PDB entry 2FAI | X-ray diffraction, 2.10 A resolution | chains A and B of the 4 polymer chains in the assembly

[Chain A (and B)]
Name: Estrogen receptor
Source organism: Homo sapiens
Notes: fragment: ligand binding domain; chain B of this document is another copy of the same molecule, construct and numbering; everything in this record applies to it too
UniProt: P03372 (ESR1_HUMAN); residue numbers follow UniProt; this construct covers 298-554
Sequence (257 residues; numbered 298 to 554; the number before each row is that of its first residue):
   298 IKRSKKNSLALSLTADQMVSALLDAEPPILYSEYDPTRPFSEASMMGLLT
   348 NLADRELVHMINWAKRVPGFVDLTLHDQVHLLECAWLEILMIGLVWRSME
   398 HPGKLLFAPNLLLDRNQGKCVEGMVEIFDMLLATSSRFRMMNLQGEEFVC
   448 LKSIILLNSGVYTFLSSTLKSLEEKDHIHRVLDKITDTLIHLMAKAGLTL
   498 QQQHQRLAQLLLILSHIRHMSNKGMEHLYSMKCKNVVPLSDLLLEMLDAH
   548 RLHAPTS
Not modelled in the structure: 298-304, 462-469, 549-554 (chain B: 298-303, 549-554)
Construct notes: modified residue (381, 417, 530); engineered mutation Ser537 (Tyr in P03372)
Modified / non-standard residues: Cys381 (s,s-(2-hydroxyethyl)thiocysteine; CME); Cys417 (s,s-(2-hydroxyethyl)thiocysteine; CME); Cys530 (s,s-(2-hydroxyethyl)thiocysteine; CME)
Residues lining bound ligands: OBCP-2M (459; 4-[(1S,2S,5S,9R)-5-(hydroxymethyl)-8,9-dimethyl-3-oxabicyclo[3.3.1]non-7-en-2-yl]phenol): Met343, Leu346, Thr347, Ala350, Glu353, Trp383, Leu384, Leu387, Met388, Leu391, Arg394, Phe404, Met421, Ile424, Gly521, His524, Leu525
What the authors report for this chain:
  - binding site for OBCP-2M: Glu353, Leu384, Arg394, Met421, His524
  - conformationally variable residues (side-chain flip): Met421

[How chain A and chain B interact]
Contacting residue pairs (64; chain A residue first):
  Cys381(A) - His516(B)
  Arg412(A) - Leu466(B)
  Arg412(A) - Lys467(B)
  Asp426(A) - Lys467(B)
  Ala430(A) - Tyr459(B)
  Ala430(A) - Leu462(B)  hydrophobic
  Ala430(A) - Leu469(B)
  Arg434(A) - Tyr459(B)  hydrogen bond
  Arg434(A) - His476(B)
  Met437(A) - Leu469(B)  hydrophobic
  Met437(A) - Glu471(B)
  Ile451(A) - Leu509(B)  hydrophobic
  Asn455(A) - Leu509(B)
  Asn455(A) - Ser512(B)  hydrogen bond
  Asn455(A) - His513(B)  hydrogen bond
  Val458(A) - His513(B)
  Tyr459(A) - Ala430(B)
  Tyr459(A) - Arg434(B)  hydrogen bond
  Tyr459(A) - His513(B)
  His476(A) - Arg434(B)
  Asp480(A) - Gln502(B)
  Asp480(A) - Gln506(B)  hydrogen bond
  Thr483(A) - His501(B)
  Thr483(A) - Ala505(B)
  Asp484(A) - Gln498(B)
  Asp484(A) - His501(B)  salt bridge
  Asp484(A) - Gln502(B)
  Ile487(A) - His501(B)
  Leu497(A) - Leu497(B)  hydrophobic
  Gln498(A) - Asp484(B)  hydrogen bond
  His501(A) - Thr483(B)
  His501(A) - Asp484(B)  salt bridge
  His501(A) - Ile487(B)
  His501(A) - Leu497(B)
  His501(A) - His501(B)
  His501(A) - Leu504(B)
  Gln502(A) - Asp480(B)
  Gln502(A) - Asp484(B)  hydrogen bond
  Leu504(A) - His501(B)
  Ala505(A) - Thr483(B)
  Ala505(A) - Leu508(B)  hydrophobic
  Gln506(A) - Asp480(B)  hydrogen bond
  Leu508(A) - Ala505(B)  hydrophobic
  Leu509(A) - Ile451(B)  hydrophobic
  Leu509(A) - Asn455(B)
  Leu509(A) - Leu511(B)  hydrophobic
  Ile510(A) - Tyr459(B)  hydrophobic
  Leu511(A) - Leu509(B)  hydrophobic
  Ser512(A) - Arg515(B)  hydrogen bond
  His513(A) - Asn455(B)  hydrogen bond (side chain-backbone)
  His513(A) - Ser456(B)  hydrogen bond (side chain-backbone)
  His513(A) - Tyr459(B)
  His513(A) - Arg515(B)  hydrogen bond
  Arg515(A) - Ser512(B)
  Arg515(A) - His513(B)
  Arg515(A) - His516(B)
  His516(A) - Cys381(B)
  His516(A) - Arg515(B)
  His516(A) - Asn519(B)  hydrogen bond
  Asn519(A) - His516(B)  hydrogen bond
  Asn519(A) - Asn519(B)  hydrogen bond
  Lys520(A) - His547(B)
  Glu523(A) - Lys520(B)  salt bridge
  Glu523(A) - Glu523(B)
Interface residues without a listed pair, chain A (37 interface residues in all): Met427, Ser433, Ser456, Leu479
Interface residues without a listed pair, chain B (38 interface residues in all): Val458, Leu479, Ile510

[In short]
37 residues of chain A face 38 of chain B across their interface, with 15 hydrogen bonds and 3 salt bridges.
Polar contacts include Asp484(A)-His501(B), Glu523(A)-Lys520(B) and Arg434(A)-Tyr459(B). Chain A binds
OBCP-2M. From the paper: a binding site for OBCP-2M at Glu353(A), Leu384(A) and Arg394(A) among others;
conformational variability at Met421(A).
Chain A and chain B are both Estrogen receptor (Homo sapiens); the structure, Human Estrogen Receptor Alpha
Ligand-Binding Domain In Complex With OBCP-2M and A Glucocorticoid Receptor Interacting Protein ..., was
determined by X-ray diffraction, deposited together with 1ZKY and 2B1V.
